PDB entry 3TMS | X-ray diffraction, 2.10 A resolution | chain A

== Chain A ==
Molecule: Thymidylate synthase
Organism: Escherichia coli
Notes: EC 2.1.1.45
UniProtKB: P0A884 (TYSY_ECOLI); residue numbers follow UniProt; this construct covers 1-264
Amino-acid sequence (264 residues; each row starts with the number of its first residue):
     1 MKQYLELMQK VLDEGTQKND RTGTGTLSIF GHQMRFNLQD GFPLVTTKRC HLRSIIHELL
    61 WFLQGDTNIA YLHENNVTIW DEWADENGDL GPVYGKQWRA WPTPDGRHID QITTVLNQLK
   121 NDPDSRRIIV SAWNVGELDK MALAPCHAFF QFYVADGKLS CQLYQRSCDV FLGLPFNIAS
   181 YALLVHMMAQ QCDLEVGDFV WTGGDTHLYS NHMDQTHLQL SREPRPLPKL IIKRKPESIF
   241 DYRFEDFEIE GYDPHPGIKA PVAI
Swiss-Prot annotation at these positions:
  - active site: Cys-146 (Nucleophile)
  - binding site (dUMP): Arg-21, Arg-126, Arg-127, Arg-166 to Asp-169, Asn-177, His-207 to Tyr-209
  - binding site ((6R)-5,10-methylene-5,6,7,8-tetrahydrofolate): His-51, Asp-169, Ala-263

== In short ==
Curated annotation (UniProt) lists active-site residue Cys-146, 11 dUMP-binding residues and 3
(6R)-5,10-methylene-5,6,7,8-tetrahydrofolate-binding residues.
Chain A is Thymidylate synthase (Escherichia coli); the structure, Plastic adaptation toward mutations in
proteins: structural comparison of thymidylate synthases, was determined by X-ray diffraction together with
4TMS from the same study.
